Entry 7M81 (X-ray diffraction, 2.05 A resolution); this record covers chains A and T of the 3 polymer chains in the assembly.

== Chain A ==
Molecule: DNA polymerase eta
Source organism: Homo sapiens
Notes: EC 2.7.7.7
Reference sequence: Q9Y253 (POLH_HUMAN); residues 1-432 here = UniProt positions 1-432
Amino-acid sequence (435 residues; numbered -2 to 432; the number before each row is that of its first residue; numbers below 1 keep their minus sign (Gly-2 is residue -2)):
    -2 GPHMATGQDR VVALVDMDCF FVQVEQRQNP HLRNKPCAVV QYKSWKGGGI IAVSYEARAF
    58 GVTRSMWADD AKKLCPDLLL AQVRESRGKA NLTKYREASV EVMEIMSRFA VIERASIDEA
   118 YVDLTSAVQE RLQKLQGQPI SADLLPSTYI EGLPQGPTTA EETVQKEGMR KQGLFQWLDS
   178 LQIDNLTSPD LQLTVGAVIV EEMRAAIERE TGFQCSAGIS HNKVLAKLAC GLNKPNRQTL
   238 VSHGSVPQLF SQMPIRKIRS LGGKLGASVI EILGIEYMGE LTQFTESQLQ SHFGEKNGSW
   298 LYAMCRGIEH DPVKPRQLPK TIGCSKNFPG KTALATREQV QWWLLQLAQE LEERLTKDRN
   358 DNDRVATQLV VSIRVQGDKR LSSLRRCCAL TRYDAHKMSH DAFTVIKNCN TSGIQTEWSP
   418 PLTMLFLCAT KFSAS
Unresolved in the structure: 155-159
Differences from the reference sequence: expression tag (-2 to 0)
Swiss-Prot annotation at these positions:
  - binding site (Mg(2+)): Asp13, Met14, Asp115, Glu116
  - binding site (Mn(2+)): Asp13, Met14, Asp115, Glu116
  - binding site (a 2'-deoxyribonucleoside 5'-triphosphate): Arg61
  - natural variant: Val37 (deletion: In XPV), Leu75 (deletion: In XPV), Arg93 (R93P: In XPV), Arg111 (R111H: In XPV), Thr122 (T122P: In XPV), Gly153 (G153D: In a breast cancer sample), Thr191 (T191P: In XPV), Gly263 (G263V: In XPV), Val266 (V266D: In XPV), Gly295 (G295R: In XPV), Arg361 (R361S: In XPV)
  - mutagenesis: Tyr52 (Y52A/F: Reduces DNA polymerase activity; Y52E: Reduces DNA polymerase activity. Increases fidelity of replication and reduces translesion bypass), Arg61 (R61A: Reduces enzymatic activity by two-thirds), Ser62 (S62G: Increased DNA polymerase activity and translesion bypass compared to wild-type), Ala68 (A68S/V: Severe reduction in thymine dimer translesion bypass), Asn324 to Pro326 (Reduces binding to chromatin and to monoubiquitinated PCNA. Abolishes binding to monoubiquitinated PCNA; when associated with 705-E--H-713 Del)
Bound ions: Mg2+ site 1: Asp13, Asp115, Glu116 (together with 2'-deoxyadenosine 5'-triphosphate) (shared with 2 residues of chain P); Ca2+: Asp13, Met14, Asp115 (together with 2'-deoxyadenosine 5'-triphosphate); Mg2+ site 2: Asp13, Met14, Asp115 (together with diphosphate) (shared with 1 residue of chain P)
Small-molecule neighbours:
  - : Asp13, Met14, Asp15, Cys16, Asp115, Lys231
  - diphosphate / 2'-deoxyadenosine 5'-triphosphate: Asp13, Met14, Asp15, Cys16, Phe17, Phe18, Ile48, Ala49, Tyr52, Arg55, Arg61, Ile114, Asp115, Glu116, Lys231

== Chain T ==
Molecule: 11-nt DNA strand
Sequence (11 nucleotides; row label = number of the first residue in the row):
     2 ATTTTGACGC T
Small-molecule neighbours: diphosphate / 2'-deoxyadenosine 5'-triphosphate: DT3, DT4, DT5

== How chain A and chain T interact ==
Contacting residue pairs (37):
  Gln38(A) - DT4(T)  hydrogen bond to the base
  Gln38(A) - DT5(T)  sugar contact
  Tyr39(A) - DT4(T)  phosphate contact
  Tyr39(A) - DT5(T)  hydrogen bond to the phosphate
  Trp42(A) - DA2(T)  stacking on the base
  Ile47(A) - DT3(T)  base contact
  Arg61(A) - DT3(T)  base contact
  Ser62(A) - DT3(T)  base contact
  Trp64(A) - DA2(T)  phosphate contact
  Trp64(A) - DT3(T)  phosphate contact
  Lys86(A) - DT6(T)  salt bridge to the phosphate
  Leu89(A) - DT5(T)  phosphate contact
  Leu89(A) - DT6(T)  phosphate contact
  Arg93(A) - DT6(T)  salt bridge to the phosphate
  Arg93(A) - DG7(T)  salt bridge to the phosphate
  Lys293(A) - DG10(T)  sugar contact
  Lys311(A) - DC9(T)  salt bridge to the phosphate
  Arg313(A) - DA8(T)  sugar contact
  Arg313(A) - DC9(T)  salt bridge to the phosphate
  Pro316(A) - DA8(T)  phosphate contact
  Lys317(A) - DA8(T)  hydrogen bond to the phosphate
  Lys317(A) - DC9(T)  salt bridge to the phosphate
  Thr318(A) - DG7(T)  sugar contact
  Thr318(A) - DA8(T)  hydrogen bond to the phosphate
  Ile319(A) - DG7(T)  phosphate contact
  Gly320(A) - DT6(T)  sugar contact
  Gly320(A) - DG7(T)  hydrogen bond to the phosphate
  Cys321(A) - DT6(T)  phosphate contact
  Ser322(A) - DT5(T)  sugar contact
  Ser322(A) - DT6(T)  hydrogen bond to the phosphate
  Lys323(A) - DT5(T)  salt bridge to the phosphate
  Asn324(A) - DT4(T)  sugar contact
  Asn324(A) - DT5(T)  hydrogen bond to the phosphate
  Pro326(A) - DA2(T)  sugar contact
  Thr329(A) - DA2(T)  base contact
  Arg351(A) - DT6(T)  salt bridge to the phosphate
  Arg351(A) - DG7(T)  salt bridge to the phosphate
Other interface residues (no listed pair), chain A (33 interface residues in all): Gly46, Ile48, Ala87, Glu110, Arg111, Leu315, Gly327, Glu347
Other interface residues (no listed pair), chain T (10 interface residues in all): DC11

== In short ==
The interface between chain A and chain T involves 33 residues on one side and 10 on the other; the contacts
include 7 hydrogen bonds, 9 salt bridges and 1 aromatic stacking contact. Polar pairs include Gln38(A)-DT4(T),
Tyr39(A)-DT5(T) and Lys317(A)-DA8(T).
Here chain A is DNA polymerase eta (Homo sapiens) and chain T is an 11-nt DNA strand. Entry 7M81 (Human DNA
Pol eta with dA-ended primer and dATP: in crystallo reaction for 100 s) was determined by X-ray diffraction
together with 7M7L, 7M7M, 7M7N, 7M7O, 7M7P, 7M7Q and 19 further entries from the same study.
